PDB entry 7TAW | electron microscopy, 2.70 A resolution | chains h and m of the 24 polymer chains in the assembly

[Chain h]
Molecule: CRISPR type I-F/YPEST-associated protein Csy3
UniProtKB: A0A444M080 (A0A444M080_PSEAI); residues 21-361 here correspond to UniProt positions 2-342 (UniProt number = residue number - 19)
Chain sequence (360 residues; numbered 2 to 361; the number before each row is that of its first residue):
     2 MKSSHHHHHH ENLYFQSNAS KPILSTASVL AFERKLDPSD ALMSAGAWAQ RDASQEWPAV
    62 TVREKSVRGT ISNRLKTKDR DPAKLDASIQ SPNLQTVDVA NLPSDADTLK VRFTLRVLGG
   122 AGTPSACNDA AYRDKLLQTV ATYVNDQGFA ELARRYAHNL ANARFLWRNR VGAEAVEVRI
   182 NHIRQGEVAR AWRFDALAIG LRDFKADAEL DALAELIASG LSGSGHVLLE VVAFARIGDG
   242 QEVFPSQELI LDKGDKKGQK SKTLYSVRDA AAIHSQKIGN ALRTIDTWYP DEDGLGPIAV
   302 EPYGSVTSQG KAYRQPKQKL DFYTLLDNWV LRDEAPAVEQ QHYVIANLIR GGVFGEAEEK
Not modelled in the structure: 2-23, 359-361
Differences from the reference sequence: initiating methionine (2); expression tag (3-20)

[Chain m]
Molecule: 61-nt RNA strand
Sequence (61 nucleotides; numbered 1 to 61; the number before each row is that of its first residue):
     1 CUAAGAAAUU CACGGCGGGC UUGAUGUCCG CGUCUACCUG AUUCACUGCC GUAUAGGCAG
    61 C
Differences from the reference sequence: conflict A41 (G1458 in 313291946), A53 (G1446 in 313291946)

[How chain h and chain m interact]
Residue-residue contacts - 44 pairs, chain h then chain m:
  Ala32(h) with C11(m), sugar contact
  Phe33(h) with C11(m), hydrogen bond to the sugar; A12(m), phosphate contact
  Glu34(h) with C11(m), sugar contact; A12(m), phosphate contact
  Arg35(h) with A12(m), salt bridge to the phosphate; C13(m), salt bridge to the phosphate
  Ser67(h) with U21(m), sugar contact
  Val68(h) with U21(m), phosphate contact
  Arg69(h) with G19(m), hydrogen bond to the sugar; C20(m), hydrogen bond to the sugar; U21(m), hydrogen bond to the sugar
  Gly70(h) with G19(m), base contact
  Thr71(h) with C20(m), phosphate contact
  Asn74(h) with G18(m), base contact
  Leu95(h) with U21(m), sugar contact
  Gln96(h) with G19(m), hydrogen bond to the base
  Trp168(h) with G14(m), base contact
  Arg169(h) with C16(m), hydrogen bond to the phosphate; G17(m), sugar contact; G18(m), salt bridge to the phosphate
  Ser247(h) with C16(m), phosphate contact
  Gln248(h) with G15(m), sugar contact; C16(m), sugar contact
  Leu250(h) with G15(m), base contact
  His275(h) with G15(m), salt bridge to the phosphate
  Gln277(h) with C13(m), sugar contact; G14(m), sugar contact; G15(m), hydrogen bond to the phosphate
  Lys278(h) with G14(m), hydrogen bond to the base; G15(m), phosphate contact; C16(m), salt bridge to the phosphate
  Asn281(h) with G14(m), hydrogen bond to the phosphate
  Arg284(h) with C13(m), sugar contact; G14(m), salt bridge to the phosphate
  Thr308(h) with G14(m), hydrogen bond to the base
  Ser309(h) with G14(m), hydrogen bond to the base
  Arg351(h) with A12(m), hydrogen bond to the sugar; C13(m), sugar contact
  Gly352(h) with A12(m), sugar contact
  Gly353(h) with C11(m), hydrogen bond to the sugar; A12(m), sugar contact
  Val354(h) with C11(m), base contact; A12(m), base contact
Other interface residues (no listed pair), chain h (31 interface residues in all): Asn94, Glu249, Lys263
Other interface residues (no listed pair), chain m (12 interface residues in all): U22

[Overview]
31 residues of chain h and 12 residues of chain m are in contact; the contacts include 13 hydrogen bonds and 6
salt bridges. Polar pairs include Gln96(h)-G19(m), Lys278(h)-G14(m) and Thr308(h)-G14(m).
Here chain h is CRISPR type I-F/YPEST-associated protein Csy3 and chain m is a 61-nt RNA strand. Entry 7TAW
(Cryo-EM structure of the Csy-AcrIF24-promoter DNA dimer) was determined by electron microscopy together with
7T3J, 7T3K, 7T3L and 7TAX from the same study.
